PDB entry 4DUY | X-ray diffraction, 3.39 A resolution | chains A and D of the 21 polymer chains in the assembly

# Chain A
Molecule: 16S rRNA
Source organism: Thermus thermophilus
Sequence (1522 nucleotides; row label = number of the first residue in the row; note: 42 numbers in that range are skipped by the numbering (no residue carries them; nothing is unmodelled there); a row labelled like 190A-190L holds insertion residues (190A, then the next letters in order); numbering starts at 0):
     0 UUUGUUGGAGAGUCUGAUCCUGGCUCAGGGUGAACGCUGGCGGCGUGCCU
    50 AAGACAUGCAAGUCGUGCGGG
    73 CCGCGGGGUUUU
    88 ACUCCG
    95 UGGUC
   101 AGCGGCGGACGGGUGAGUAACGCGUGGGU
  129A G
   130 ACCUACCCGGAAGAGGGGGACAACCCGGGGAAACUCGGGCUAAUCCCCCA
   180 UGUGGACCCGC
190A-190L CCCUUGGGGUGU
   191 GUCCAAAGGGCUUU
   216 GCCCGCUUCCGGAUGGGCCCGCGUCCCAUCAGCUAGUUGGUGGGGUAAUG
   266 GCCCACCAAGGCGACGACGGGUAGCCGGUCUGAGAGGAUGGCCGGCCACA
   316 GGGGCACUGAGACACGGGCCCCACUCCUACGGGAGGCAGCAGUUAGGAAU
   366 CUUCCGCAAUGGGCGCAAGCCUGACGGAGCGACGCCGCUUGGAGGAAGAA
   416 GCCCUUCGGGGUGUAAACUCCUGAA
   442 CCCGGGACGAAACCCCCGACGA
   474 GGGGACUGACGGUACCGGG
   494 GUAAUAGCGCCGGCCAACUCCGUGCCAGCAGCCGCGGUAAUACGGAGGGC
   544 GCGAGCGUUACCCGGAUUCACUGGGCGUAAAGGGCGUGUAGGCGGCCUGG
   594 GGCGUCCCAUGUGAAAGACCACGGCUCAACCGUGGGGGAGCGUGGGAUAC
   644 GCUCAGGCUAGACGGUGGGAGAGGGUGGUGGAAUUCCCGGAGUAGCGGUG
   694 AAAUGCGCAGAUACCGGGAGGAACGCCGAUGGCGAAGGCAGCCACCUGGU
   744 CCACCCGUGACGCUGAGGCGCGAAAGCGUGGGGAGCAAACCGGAUUAGAU
   794 ACCCGGGUAGUCCACGCCCUAAACGAUGCGCGCUAGGUCUCUGGGUCU
   848 CCUGGGGGCCGAAGCUAACGCGUUAAGCGCGCCGCCUGGGGAGUACGGCC
   898 GCAAGGCUGAAACUCAAAGGAAUUGACGGGGGCCCGCACAAGCGGUGGAG
   948 CAUGUGGUUUAAUUCGAAGXAACGCGAAGAACCUUACCAGGCCUUGACAU
   998 GCUAGG
 1003A G
  1004 AACCCGGGUGAAAGCCUGGGGUGCCCC
1030A-1030D GCGA
  1031 GGGGAGCCCUAGCACAGGUGCUGCAUGGCCGUCGUCAGCUCGUGCCGUGA
  1081 GGUGUUGGGUUAAGUCCCGCAACGAGCGCAACCCCCGCCGUUAGUUGCCA
  1131 GCGGUUCGGCCGGGCACUCUAACGGGACUGCCCGCGAAA
  1171 GCGGGAGGAAGGAGGGGACGACGUCUGGUCAGCAUGGCCCUUACGGCCUG
  1221 GGCGACACACGUGCUACAAUGCCCACUACAAAGCGAUGCCACCCGGCAAC
  1271 GGGGAGCUAAUCGCAAAAAGGUGGGCCCAGUUCGGAUUGGGGUCUGCAAC
  1321 CCGACCCCAUGAAGCCGGAAUCGCUAGUAAUCGCGGAUCAG
 1361A C
  1362 CAUGCCGCGGUGAAUACGUUCCCGGGCCUUGUACACACXGCCXGUXACGC
  1412 CAUGGGAGCGGGCUCUACCCGAAGUCGCCGGG
  1446 AGCCUACGGG
  1459 CAGGCGCCGAGGGUAGGGCCCGUGACUGGGGCGAAGUCGUAACAAGGUAG
  1509 CUGUACCGGAAGGUGCGGCUGGAUCCACUCCUUUCU
Disordered / not traced: 0-4, 1534-1538
Sequence notes: engineered mutation C13 (U659 in M26923.1); conflict C1534 (A2157 in M26923.1), A1535 (C2158 in M26923.1)
Modified residues: PSU (pseudouridine-5'-monophosphate) at position 516, 7MG (7N-methyl-8-hydroguanosine-5'-monophosphate) at position 527, M2G (N2-dimethylguanosine-5'-monophosphate) at position 966, 5MC (5-methylcytidine-5'-monophosphate) at position 967, 2MG (2N-methylguanosine-5'-monophosphate) at position 1207, 5MC (5-methylcytidine-5'-monophosphate) at position 1400, 4OC (4n,o2'-methylcytidine-5'-monophosphate) at position 1402, 5MC (5-methylcytidine-5'-monophosphate) at position 1404, 5MC (5-methylcytidine-5'-monophosphate) at position 1407, UR3 (3-methyluridine-5'-monophoshate) at position 1498, MA6 (6N-dimethyladenosine-5'-monophoshate) at position 1518, MA6 (6N-dimethyladenosine-5'-monophoshate) at position 1519, PSU (pseudouridine-5'-monophosphate) at position 1540, PSU (pseudouridine-5'-monophosphate) at position 1541
Ion coordination: Mg2+ site 1 near U5 (its only coordinating residue here); Mg2+ site 2 near U12 (its only coordinating residue here); Mg2+ site 3 near U14 (its only coordinating residue here); Mg2+ site 4 near G21 (its only coordinating residue here); Mg2+ site 5: C58, U387; Mg2+ site 6: A59, U387; Mg2+ site 7: G61, G105; Mg2+ site 8 near G70 (its only coordinating residue here); Mg2+ site 9 near U83 (its only coordinating residue here); Mg2+ site 10: G107, G324; Mg2+ site 11 near A109 (its only coordinating residue here); Mg2+ site 12 near G111 (its only coordinating residue here); 94 more Mg2+ sites not listed

# Chain D
Name: ribosomal protein S4
Source organism: Thermus thermophilus
UniProt: P80373 (RS4_THET8); residues 1-209 here = UniProt positions 1-209
Chain sequence (209 residues; each row starts with the number of its first residue):
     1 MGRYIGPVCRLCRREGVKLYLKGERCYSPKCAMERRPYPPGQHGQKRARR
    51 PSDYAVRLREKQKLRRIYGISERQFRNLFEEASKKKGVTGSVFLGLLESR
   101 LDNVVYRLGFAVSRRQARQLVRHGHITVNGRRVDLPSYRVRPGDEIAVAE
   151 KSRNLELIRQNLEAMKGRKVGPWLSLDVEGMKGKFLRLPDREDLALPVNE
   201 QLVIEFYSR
Disordered / not traced: 1
Ion coordination: Zn2+: Cys9, Cys12, Cys26, Cys31; Mg2+: Gly87, Thr89
Swiss-Prot annotation at these positions:
  - binding site (Zn(2+)): Cys9, Cys12, Cys26, Cys31

# Chain A / chain D interface
Residue-residue contacts (113; chain A residue first):
  A8(A) with Glu205(D), hydrogen bond to the base; Ser208(D), base contact; Arg209(D), base contact
  A26(A) with Arg209(D), base contact
  C400(A) with Arg73(D), salt bridge to the phosphate
  C401(A) with Arg73(D), salt bridge to the phosphate; Asn77(D), hydrogen bond to the phosphate
  G402(A) with Gln74(D), hydrogen bond to the phosphate; Leu135(D), sugar contact; Ser137(D), phosphate contact
  C403(A) with Arg3(D), salt bridge to the phosphate; Gln74(D), phosphate contact; Arg122(D), hydrogen bond to the sugar; Pro136(D), phosphate contact; Ser137(D), hydrogen bond to the phosphate
  U404(A) with Gly2(D), hydrogen bond to the base; Arg118(D), salt bridge to the phosphate; Arg122(D), phosphate contact
  U405(A) with Gly2(D), base contact
  G406(A) with Ile5(D), sugar contact; Gln119(D), hydrogen bond to the base
  G407(A) with Ser113(D), phosphate contact; Arg115(D), salt bridge to the phosphate; Gln116(D), hydrogen bond to the sugar; Gln119(D), sugar contact
  A408(A) with Leu21(D), phosphate contact; Lys22(D), phosphate contact; Ser113(D), hydrogen bond to the phosphate; Arg115(D), phosphate contact; Gln116(D), sugar contact
  G409(A) with Lys22(D), salt bridge to the phosphate; Glu24(D), phosphate contact; Arg25(D), sugar contact
  G410(A) with Lys22(D), base contact; Arg25(D), salt bridge to the phosphate; Lys30(D), salt bridge to the phosphate
  A411(A) with Arg25(D), salt bridge to the phosphate; Lys30(D), salt bridge to the phosphate
  A412(A) with Arg35(D), hydrogen bond to the base
  G413(A) with Arg36(D), hydrogen bond to the base
  C418(A) with Gln42(D), sugar contact
  G425(A) with Gln45(D), hydrogen bond to the phosphate
  G426(A) with Arg36(D), salt bridge to the phosphate; Tyr38(D), hydrogen bond to the phosphate; Gly41(D), hydrogen bond to the phosphate; Gln42(D), hydrogen bond to the sugar; Gln45(D), hydrogen bond to the phosphate
  U427(A) with Arg10(D), phosphate contact; Arg13(D), salt bridge to the phosphate; Arg36(D), salt bridge to the phosphate; Pro40(D), phosphate contact; Gly41(D), hydrogen bond to the phosphate
  G428(A) with Pro7(D), phosphate contact; Arg10(D), salt bridge to the phosphate; Arg36(D), sugar contact
  U429(A) with Arg13(D), salt bridge to the phosphate; Lys22(D), sugar contact; Arg25(D), hydrogen bond to the sugar; Ala32(D), phosphate contact; Arg36(D), salt bridge to the phosphate
  A430(A) with Pro7(D), phosphate contact; Val8(D), hydrogen bond to the phosphate; Cys9(D), hydrogen bond to the phosphate; Arg10(D), phosphate contact
  C436(A) with Glu156(D), sugar contact; Leu157(D), sugar contact
  U437(A) with Gln119(D), sugar contact; His123(D), hydrogen bond to the sugar; His125(D), hydrogen bond to the phosphate; Leu155(D), phosphate contact
  G438(A) with His123(D), sugar contact; His125(D), salt bridge to the phosphate
  C489(A) with Arg132(D), salt bridge to the phosphate
  G490(A) with Arg132(D), salt bridge to the phosphate
  A496(A) with His123(D), base contact
  C508(A) with Arg209(D), salt bridge to the phosphate
  A509(A) with Ser52(D), hydrogen bond to the phosphate; Tyr54(D), phosphate contact; Ala55(D), sugar contact
  C511(A) with His43(D), hydrogen bond to the base
  U512(A) with Gln42(D), hydrogen bond to the sugar; His43(D), sugar contact; Lys46(D), salt bridge to the phosphate
  G540(A) with Gln42(D), base contact
  G541(A) with Gly41(D), phosphate contact; Gln42(D), hydrogen bond to the sugar
  G542(A) with Arg10(D), salt bridge to the phosphate; Arg14(D), hydrogen bond to the phosphate; Pro40(D), sugar contact; Gly41(D), sugar contact
  C543(A) with Arg10(D), salt bridge to the phosphate; Arg14(D), salt bridge to the phosphate; Arg59(D), phosphate contact
  G544(A) with Leu58(D), phosphate contact; Arg59(D), salt bridge to the phosphate; Gln62(D), hydrogen bond to the phosphate; Arg66(D), salt bridge to the phosphate
  C545(A) with Lys61(D), salt bridge to the phosphate; Gln62(D), hydrogen bond to the phosphate; Arg65(D), salt bridge to the phosphate; Glu72(D), phosphate contact
  G546(A) with Tyr4(D), base contact; Ser71(D), phosphate contact; Glu72(D), hydrogen bond to the phosphate; Arg73(D), hydrogen bond to the phosphate
  A547(A) with Gly2(D), hydrogen bond to the phosphate
  U619(A) with Arg132(D), base contact; Val133(D), base contact; Asp134(D), hydrogen bond to the base; Leu135(D), base contact
  C620(A) with Leu135(D), base contact; Ser137(D), hydrogen bond to the base; Tyr138(D), sugar contact
Interface residues without a listed pair, chain A (50 interface residues in all): U5, C419, A439, G491, C613, A614, G616
Interface residues without a listed pair, chain D (66 interface residues in all): Ser83, Lys84, Lys85, Arg141, Lys151, Phe206

# Summary
The interface between chain A and chain D involves 50 residues on one side and 66 on the other; the contacts
include 34 hydrogen bonds and 28 salt bridges. Among the polar pairs are A8(A)-Glu205(D), U404(A)-Gly2(D) and
G406(A)-Gln119(D).
Chain A is 16S rRNA and chain D is ribosomal protein S4, both from Thermus thermophilus; the structure,
Crystal structure of the Thermus thermophilus 30S ribosomal subunit with a 16S rRNA mutation, U13C, was
determined by X-ray diffraction.
